PDB entry 4QEM | X-ray diffraction, 1.20 A resolution | chain A

Chain A:
Molecule: Phospholipase A2 VRV-PL-VIIIa
Organism: Daboia russellii pulchella
Notes: EC 3.1.1.4
UniProt: D0VX11 (D0VX11_9SAUR); the construct has insertions or renumbered stretches relative to UniProt, so the offset changes along the chain: 1-14 = UniProt 1-14; 16-56 = UniProt 15-55; 67-86 = UniProt 58-77; 88-122 = UniProt 78-112; 1 more segments
Amino-acid sequence (121 residues; numbered 1 to 133; 12 numbers in that range are skipped by the numbering (no residue carries them; nothing is unmodelled there); the number before each row is that of its first residue):
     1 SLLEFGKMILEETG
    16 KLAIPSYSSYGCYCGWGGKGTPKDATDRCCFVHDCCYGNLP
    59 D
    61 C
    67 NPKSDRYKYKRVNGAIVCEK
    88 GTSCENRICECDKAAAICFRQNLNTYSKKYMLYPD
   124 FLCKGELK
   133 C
Disulfides: C27-C126, C29-C45, C44-C105, C50-C133, C51-C98, C61-C91, C84-C96
Small-molecule neighbours: 4'-hydroxycinnamic acid (HC4): L2, F5, A18, I19, Y22, S23, Y28, C29, G30, C45, H48, D49, F106

In short:
Ligands of chain A: 4'-hydroxycinnamic acid.
Chain A is Phospholipase A2 VRV-PL-VIIIa (Daboia russellii pulchella); the structure, Crystal structure of the
complex of Phospholipase A2 With P-Coumaric Acid At 1.2 A Resolution, was determined by X-ray diffraction,
deposited together with 4QER, 4QF7, 4QF8 and 4QGD.
